Entry 8WZ3 (electron microscopy, 3.19 A resolution); this record covers chains F and A of the 9 polymer chains in the assembly.

# Chain F
Name: 5B11 Fab Light Chain
Organism: Mus musculus
Notes: antibody fragment or engineered binder
Amino-acid sequence (107 residues; row label = number of the first residue in the row):
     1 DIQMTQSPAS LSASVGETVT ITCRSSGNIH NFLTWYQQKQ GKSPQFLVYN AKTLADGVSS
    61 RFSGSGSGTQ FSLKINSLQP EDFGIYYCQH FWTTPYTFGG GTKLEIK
Disulfides: Cys-23/Cys-88

# Chain A
Name: RSV Fusion glycoprotein
Organism: Human respiratory syncytial virus A2
Amino-acid sequence (487 residues; numbered 26 to 512; the number before each row is that of its first residue):
    26 QNITEEFYQS TCSAVSKGYL SALRTGWYTS VITIELSNIK ENKCNGTDAK VKLIKQELDK
    86 YKNAVTELQL LMQSTPATNN RARRELPRFM NYTLNNAKKT NVTLSKKRKR RFLGFLLGVG
   146 SAIASGVAVC KVLHLEGEVN KIKSALLSTN KAVVSLSNGV SVLTFKVLDL KNYIDKQLLP
   206 ILNKQSCSIS NIETVIEFQQ KNNRLLEITR EFSVNAGVTT PVSTYMLTNS ELLSLINDMP
   266 ITNDQKKLMS NNVQIVRQQS YSIMCIIKEE VLAYVVQLPL YGVIDTPCWK LHTSPLCTTN
   326 TKEGSNICLT RTDRGWYCDN AGSVSFFPQA ETCKVQSNRV FCDTMNSLTL PSEVNLCNVD
   386 IFNPKYDCKI MTSKTDVSSS VITSLGAIVS CYGKTKCTAS NKNRGIIKTF SNGCDYVSNK
   446 GVDTVSVGNT LYYVNKQEGK SLYVKGEPII NFYDPLVFPS DEFDASISQV NEKINQSLAF
   506 IRKSDEL
Not modelled in the structure: 99-136
Disulfides: Cys-37/Cys-439, Cys-69/Cys-212, Cys-155/Cys-290, Cys-313/Cys-343, Cys-322/Cys-333, Cys-358/Cys-367, Cys-382/Cys-393, Cys-416/Cys-422
Glycans and other covalent adducts: N-acetylglucosamine (NAG) linked to Asn-500

# How chain F and chain A interact
Contacting residue pairs (11; chain F residue first):
  His-30(F) / Ser-180(A)  hydrogen bond
  Phe-32(F) / Lys-166(A)
  Phe-32(F) / Val-179(A)  hydrophobic
  Tyr-49(F) / Leu-172(A)  hydrophobic
  Asn-50(F) / Ser-169(A)
  Phe-91(F) / Asn-165(A)
  Phe-91(F) / Lys-166(A)
  Phe-91(F) / Ser-169(A)
  Trp-92(F) / Lys-166(A)  hydrogen bond (backbone-side chain)
  Trp-92(F) / Ser-180(A)
  Trp-92(F) / Ser-182(A)
Interface residues without a listed pair, chain F (9 interface residues in all): Thr-53, Thr-93, Tyr-96
Interface residues without a listed pair, chain A (9 interface residues in all): Gly-162, Leu-181

# In short
Chain F and chain A each contribute 9 residues to their interface, with 2 hydrogen bonds. Polar pairs include
His-30(F)/Ser-180(A) and Trp-92(F)/Lys-166(A). Covalently linked N-acetylglucosamine: at Asn-500(A).
Here chain F is 5B11 Fab Light Chain (Mus musculus) and chain A is RSV Fusion glycoprotein (Human respiratory
syncytial virus A2). Entry 8WZ3 (Cryo-EM structure of prefusion-stabilized RSV F (DS-Cav1 strain: A2) in
complex with nAb 5B11) was determined by electron microscopy together with 8WZ5, 8WZE and 8WZ4 from the same
study.
